Entry 4ZWQ (X-ray diffraction, 2.35 A resolution); this record covers chains B and C of the 7 polymer chains in the assembly.

[Chain B (and C)]
Molecule: Recombination protein uvsY
From: Enterobacteria phage T4
Notes: chain C of this document is another copy of the same molecule, construct and numbering; everything in this record applies to it too
UniProtKB: P04537 (UVSY_BPT4); residues 1-137 here = UniProt positions 1-137
Amino-acid sequence (157 residues; each row starts with the number of its first residue; numbers below 1 keep their minus sign (Met-19 is residue -19)):
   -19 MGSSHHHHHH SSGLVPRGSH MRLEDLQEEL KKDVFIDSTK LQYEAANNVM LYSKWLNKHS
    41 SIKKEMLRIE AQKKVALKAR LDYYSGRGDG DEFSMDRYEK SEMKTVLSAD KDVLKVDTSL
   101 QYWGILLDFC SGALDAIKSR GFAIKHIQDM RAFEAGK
Unresolved in the structure: -19 to 0, 136-137 (chain C: -19 to 1, 136-137)
Differences from the reference sequence: expression tag (-19 to 0)

[Chain B / chain C interface]
Pairs across the interface (58):
  Leu3(B) - Ser40(C)
  Leu3(B) - Ser41(C)
  Gln7(B) - Asn37(C)  hydrogen bond (side chain-backbone)
  Gln7(B) - Ser40(C)  hydrogen bond
  Gln7(B) - Ser41(C)  hydrogen bond
  Leu10(B) - Leu36(C)  hydrophobic
  Lys11(B) - Met30(C)
  Val14(B) - Met30(C)  hydrophobic
  Phe15(B) - Met30(C)  hydrophobic
  Ile16(B) - Ala26(C)  hydrophobic
  Asp76(B) - Arg67(C)  hydrogen bond (backbone-side chain)
  Arg77(B) - Arg67(C)
  Tyr78(B) - Lys58(C)
  Tyr78(B) - Leu61(C)  hydrophobic
  Tyr78(B) - Asp62(C)  hydrogen bond
  Tyr78(B) - Arg67(C)
  Glu79(B) - Lys80(C)  salt bridge
  Ser81(B) - Lys80(C)  hydrogen bond
  Glu82(B) - Arg67(C)  salt bridge
  Thr85(B) - Leu57(C)
  Thr85(B) - Lys58(C)
  Ser88(B) - Lys54(C)
  Ala89(B) - Lys54(C)
  Ala89(B) - Lys58(C)
  Leu94(B) - Val55(C)  hydrophobic
  Asp97(B) - Lys54(C)  salt bridge
  Thr98(B) - Leu47(C)
  Gln101(B) - Leu47(C)
  Gln101(B) - Glu50(C)  hydrogen bond
  Tyr102(B) - Lys44(C)
  Tyr102(B) - Leu47(C)  hydrophobic
  Ile105(B) - Ser40(C)
  Ile105(B) - Lys43(C)
  Ile105(B) - Lys44(C)
  Asp108(B) - Lys43(C)  salt bridge
  Phe109(B) - Leu36(C)
  Phe109(B) - Asn37(C)
  Phe109(B) - Ser40(C)
  Gly112(B) - Leu36(C)
  Ala113(B) - Leu36(C)
  Asp115(B) - Tyr32(C)
  Ala116(B) - Val29(C)
  Arg120(B) - Val29(C)
  Ala123(B) - Ala25(C)
  Ala123(B) - Val29(C)  hydrophobic
  His126(B) - Lys125(C)
  Ile127(B) - Gln22(C)
  Asp129(B) - Lys125(C)  salt bridge
  Met130(B) - Leu21(C)
  Met130(B) - Gln22(C)
  Met130(B) - Ile124(C)  hydrophobic
  Met130(B) - Gln128(C)
  Arg131(B) - Gln22(C)  hydrogen bond (backbone-side chain)
  Phe133(B) - Gln128(C)
  Phe133(B) - Arg131(C)
  Phe133(B) - Ala132(C)  hydrophobic
  Phe133(B) - Ala135(C)  hydrophobic
  Glu134(B) - Gln22(C)
Other interface residues (no listed pair), chain B (40 interface residues in all): Glu4, Val86, Ser119
Other interface residues (no listed pair), chain C (33 interface residues in all): Ser33, Ala51, Ser65, Gly121

[Overview]
Chain B and chain C form an interface of 40 and 33 residues respectively; the contacts include 8 hydrogen
bonds and 5 salt bridges. Among the polar pairs are Glu79(B)-Lys80(C), Glu82(B)-Arg67(C) and
Asp97(B)-Lys54(C).
Both chains are Recombination protein uvsY (Enterobacteria phage T4). Entry 4ZWQ (Crystal Structure of the
Bacteriophage T4 recombination mediator protein UvsY, Lattice Type I) was determined by X-ray diffraction
together with 4ZWR, 4ZWS and 4ZWT from the same study.
